9CUY - chains F and m of the 37 polymer chains in the assembly; structure by electron microscopy, 3.24 A resolution.

# Chain F
Molecule: Tail sheath protein
Organism: Pectobacterium phage phiTE
UniProtKB: K9L4E9 (K9L4E9_9CAUD); residue numbers follow UniProt; this construct covers 1-473
Chain sequence (473 residues; numbered 1 to 473; the number before each row is that of its first residue):
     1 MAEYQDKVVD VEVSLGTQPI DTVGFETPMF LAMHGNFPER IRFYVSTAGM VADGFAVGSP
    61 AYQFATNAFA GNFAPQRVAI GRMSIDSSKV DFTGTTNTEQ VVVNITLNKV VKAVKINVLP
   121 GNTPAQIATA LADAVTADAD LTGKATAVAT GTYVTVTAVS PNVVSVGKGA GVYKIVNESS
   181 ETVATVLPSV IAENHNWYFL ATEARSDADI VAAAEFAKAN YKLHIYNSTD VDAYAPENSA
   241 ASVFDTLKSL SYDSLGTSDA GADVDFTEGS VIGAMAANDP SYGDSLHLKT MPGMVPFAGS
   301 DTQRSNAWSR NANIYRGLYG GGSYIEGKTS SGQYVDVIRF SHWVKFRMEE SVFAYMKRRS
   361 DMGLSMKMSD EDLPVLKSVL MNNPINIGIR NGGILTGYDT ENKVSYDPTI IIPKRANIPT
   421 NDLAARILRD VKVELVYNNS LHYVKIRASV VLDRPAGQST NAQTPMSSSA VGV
Unresolved in the structure: 1-2, 18-23, 97-98, 119-123, 139-140, 151, 159, 455-473

# Chain m
Molecule: Sheath initiator protein
Organism: Pectobacterium phage phiTE
UniProtKB: K9L3Y6 (K9L3Y6_9CAUD); numbering as in UniProt (aligned over 4-166)
Chain sequence (163 residues; each row starts with the number of its first residue):
     4 QFKDLLLDPL TGDLDFGTPG DRGMRLALTN QLSLRQRLYL RFAIWAGDWY FDETFGFPYR
    64 TFVGKKTVKA VLDGRIKSEV RQEPDVLQIT DFQSTMDVVS RSYKCFFTVV TAEGEEISLA
   124 FVGEDEYQYP TPPESNVQLC GDEGVIINFK NKLYYLINFR LPK

# Interface between chain F and chain m
Pairs across the interface (47):
  S285(F) - R104(m)
  L288(F) - V66(m)  hydrophobic
  Y319(F) - D51(m)
  Y334(F) - V102(m)
  Y334(F) - S103(m)
  Y334(F) - R104(m)
  D336(F) - R104(m)  salt bridge
  N438(F) - K69(m)  hydrogen bond (backbone-side chain)
  N439(F) - K69(m)
  N439(F) - V101(m)
  N439(F) - R104(m)
  S440(F) - K69(m)
  S440(F) - R104(m)
  L441(F) - G67(m)  hydrogen bond (backbone-backbone)
  L441(F) - K68(m)
  L441(F) - R104(m)
  L441(F) - Y106(m)  hydrophobic
  H442(F) - R104(m)  hydrogen bond (backbone-backbone)
  Y443(F) - R104(m)  hydrogen bond (backbone-backbone)
  Y443(F) - S105(m)
  Y443(F) - Y106(m)  hydrogen bond (backbone-backbone)
  V444(F) - Y106(m)
  K445(F) - Y106(m)  hydrogen bond (backbone-backbone)
  K445(F) - K107(m)  hydrogen bond (backbone-side chain)
  K445(F) - C108(m)  hydrogen bond (backbone-backbone)
  I446(F) - K107(m)
  I446(F) - C108(m)  hydrophobic
  I446(F) - F110(m)  hydrophobic
  R447(F) - K107(m)
  R447(F) - C108(m)  hydrogen bond (backbone-backbone)
  R447(F) - F109(m)
  R447(F) - F110(m)  hydrogen bond (backbone-backbone)
  A448(F) - F110(m)
  S449(F) - F110(m)  hydrogen bond (backbone-backbone)
  S449(F) - T111(m)
  S449(F) - V112(m)  hydrogen bond (backbone-backbone)
  V450(F) - Q34(m)  hydrogen bond (backbone-side chain)
  V450(F) - V112(m)
  V450(F) - T114(m)
  V451(F) - V112(m)  hydrogen bond (backbone-backbone)
  V451(F) - V113(m)
  V451(F) - T114(m)  hydrogen bond (backbone-backbone)
  L452(F) - Q34(m)
  L452(F) - T114(m)
  D453(F) - L90(m)
  D453(F) - V113(m)
  D453(F) - T114(m)
Also at the interface, not in a pair above, chain F (27 interface residues in all): G283, H287, G320, V337, G392, Y437
Also at the interface, not in a pair above, chain m (28 interface residues in all): L37, R38, L41, I47, R63, F65, T70

# Overview
The interface between chain F and chain m involves 27 residues on one side and 28 on the other; the contacts
include 15 hydrogen bonds and 1 salt bridge. Among the polar pairs are D336(F)-R104(m), N438(F)-K69(m) and
K445(F)-K107(m).
Chain F is Tail sheath protein and chain m is Sheath initiator protein, both from Pectobacterium phage phiTE;
the structure, Bacteriophage PhiTE extended baseplate, was determined by electron microscopy together with
9CB9, 9CBA, 9CC7, 9CUL and 9MJN from the same study.
